PDB entry 6HLR | electron microscopy, 3.18 A resolution | chains B and S of the 15 polymer chains in the assembly

== Chain B ==
Name: DNA-directed RNA polymerase I subunit RPA135
Source organism: Saccharomyces cerevisiae (strain ATCC 204508 / S288c)
Notes: EC 2.7.7.6
Reference sequence: P22138 (RPA2_YEAST); residues 1-1203 here = UniProt positions 1-1203
Sequence (1203 residues; each row starts with the number of its first residue):
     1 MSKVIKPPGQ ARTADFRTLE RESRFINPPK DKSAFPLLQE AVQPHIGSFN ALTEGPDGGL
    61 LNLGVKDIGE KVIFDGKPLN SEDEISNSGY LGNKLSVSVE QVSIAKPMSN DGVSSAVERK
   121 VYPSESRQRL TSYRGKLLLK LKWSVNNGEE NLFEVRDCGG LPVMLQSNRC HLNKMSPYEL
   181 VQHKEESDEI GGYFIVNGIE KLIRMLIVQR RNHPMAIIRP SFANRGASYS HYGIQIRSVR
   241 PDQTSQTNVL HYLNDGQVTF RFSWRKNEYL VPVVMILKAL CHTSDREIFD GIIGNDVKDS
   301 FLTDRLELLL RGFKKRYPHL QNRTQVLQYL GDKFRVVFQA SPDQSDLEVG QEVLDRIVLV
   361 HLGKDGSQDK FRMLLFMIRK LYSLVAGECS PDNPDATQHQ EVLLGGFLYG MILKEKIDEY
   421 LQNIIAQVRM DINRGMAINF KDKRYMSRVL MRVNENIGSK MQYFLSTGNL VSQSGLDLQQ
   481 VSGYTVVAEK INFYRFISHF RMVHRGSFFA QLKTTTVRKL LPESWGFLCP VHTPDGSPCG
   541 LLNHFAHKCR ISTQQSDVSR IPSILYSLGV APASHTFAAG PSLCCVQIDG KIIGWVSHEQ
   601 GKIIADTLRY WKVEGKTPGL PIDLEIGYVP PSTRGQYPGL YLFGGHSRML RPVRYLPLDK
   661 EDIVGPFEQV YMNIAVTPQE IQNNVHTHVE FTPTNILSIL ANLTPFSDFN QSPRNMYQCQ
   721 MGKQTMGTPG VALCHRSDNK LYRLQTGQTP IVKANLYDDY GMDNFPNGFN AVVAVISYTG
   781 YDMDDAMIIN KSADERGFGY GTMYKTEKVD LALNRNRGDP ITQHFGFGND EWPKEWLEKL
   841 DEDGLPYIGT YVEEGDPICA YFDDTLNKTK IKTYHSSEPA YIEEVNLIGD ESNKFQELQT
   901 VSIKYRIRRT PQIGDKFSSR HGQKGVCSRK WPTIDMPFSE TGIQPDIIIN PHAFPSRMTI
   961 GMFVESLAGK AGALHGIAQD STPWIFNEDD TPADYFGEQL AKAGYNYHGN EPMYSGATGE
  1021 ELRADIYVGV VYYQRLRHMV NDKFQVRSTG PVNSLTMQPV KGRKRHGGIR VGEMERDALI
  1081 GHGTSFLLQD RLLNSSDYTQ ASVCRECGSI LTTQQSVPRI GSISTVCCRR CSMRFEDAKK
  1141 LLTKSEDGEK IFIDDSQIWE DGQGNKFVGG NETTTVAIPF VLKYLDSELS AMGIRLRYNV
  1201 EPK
Disordered / not traced: 1-12, 79-88, 112-115, 1140-1152
Swiss-Prot annotation at these positions:
  - zinc finger: Cys1104 to Cys1131 (C4-type)
  - modified residue: Ser2 (N-acetylserine), Ser81 (Phosphoserine), Ser1156 (Phosphoserine)
  - mutagenesis: Cys1104 (C1104A: No effect; when associated with A-1107; A-1128 and A-1131), Cys1107 (C1107A: Lethal. Abolishes recruitment of RPA1 to Pol I. No effect; when associated with A-1104; A-1128 and A-1131), Cys1127 (C1127R: Responsible of suppression of RPA190-5 and RPA190-1 mutations), Cys1128 (C1128A: No effect; when associated with A-1104; A-1107 and A-1131), Cys1131 (C1131A: No effect; when associated with A-1104; A-1107 and A-1128)
Metal / ion sites: Zn2+: Cys1104, Cys1107, Cys1128
Residues lining bound ligands: phosphomethylphosphonic acid guanylate ester (G2P): Asp535, Arg714, Tyr717, Asp785, Ser956, Arg957
Reported in the primary citation:
  - binding site for phosphomethylphosphonic acid guanylate ester: Arg714, Arg957
  - binding site for the 20-nt RNA strand: Lys916, Lys924
  - binding site for Non-template strand (chain S): Arg219, Arg225, Asp395, Phe508

== Chain S ==
Molecule: Non-template strand
Sequence (38 nucleotides; row label = number of the first residue in the row):
     1 GGCAGTACTA GTAAACTAGT ATTGAAAGTA CTTGACTT
Disordered / not traced: 16-23, 37-38

== Interface between chain B and chain S ==
Contacting residue pairs - 15 pairs, chain B then chain S:
  Arg219(B) - DA25(S)  base contact
  Ser221(B) - DA25(S)  hydrogen bond to the phosphate
  Arg225(B) - DG24(S)  phosphate contact
  Arg225(B) - DA25(S)  salt bridge to the phosphate
  Asp395(B) - DA25(S)  base contact
  Met451(B) - DC8(S)  phosphate contact
  Gln479(B) - DG24(S)  hydrogen bond to the base
  Gln479(B) - DA25(S)  base contact
  Arg505(B) - DA25(S)  base contact
  Phe508(B) - DG24(S)  base contact
  Phe508(B) - DA25(S)  sugar contact
  Phe509(B) - DA25(S)  base contact
  Leu512(B) - DA26(S)  phosphate contact
  Arg817(B) - DT9(S)  salt bridge to the phosphate
  Arg817(B) - DA10(S)  salt bridge to the phosphate
Interface residues without a listed pair, chain B (14 interface residues in all): Glu268, Pro394, Leu478

== Overview ==
Chain B and chain S form an interface of 14 and 6 residues respectively; the contacts include 2 hydrogen bonds
and 3 salt bridges. Among the polar pairs are Gln479(B)-DG24(S), Ser221(B)-DA25(S) and Arg225(B)-DA25(S). The
paper reports a binding site for Non-template strand (chain S) at Arg219(B), Arg225(B) and Asp395(B) among
others; a binding site for phosphomethylphosphonic acid guanylate ester at Arg714(B) and Arg957(B).
Chain B is DNA-directed RNA polymerase I subunit RPA135 (Saccharomyces cerevisiae (strain ATCC 204508 /
S288c)) and chain S is Non-template strand; the structure, Yeast RNA polymerase I elongation complex bound to
nucleotide analog GMPCPP (core focused), was determined by electron microscopy together with 6HKO, 6HLQ and
6HLS from the same study.
